9GAT - chains I and B of the 16 polymer chains in the assembly; structure by electron microscopy, 3.20 A resolution.

[Chain I (and B)]
Name: Nucleoprotein
Organism: Influenza A virus
Notes: chain B of this document is another copy of the same molecule, construct and numbering; everything in this record applies to it too
UniProt: Q1K9H2 (Q1K9H2_I33A0); residues 15-498 here = UniProt positions 15-498
Chain sequence (494 residues; each row starts with the number of its first residue):
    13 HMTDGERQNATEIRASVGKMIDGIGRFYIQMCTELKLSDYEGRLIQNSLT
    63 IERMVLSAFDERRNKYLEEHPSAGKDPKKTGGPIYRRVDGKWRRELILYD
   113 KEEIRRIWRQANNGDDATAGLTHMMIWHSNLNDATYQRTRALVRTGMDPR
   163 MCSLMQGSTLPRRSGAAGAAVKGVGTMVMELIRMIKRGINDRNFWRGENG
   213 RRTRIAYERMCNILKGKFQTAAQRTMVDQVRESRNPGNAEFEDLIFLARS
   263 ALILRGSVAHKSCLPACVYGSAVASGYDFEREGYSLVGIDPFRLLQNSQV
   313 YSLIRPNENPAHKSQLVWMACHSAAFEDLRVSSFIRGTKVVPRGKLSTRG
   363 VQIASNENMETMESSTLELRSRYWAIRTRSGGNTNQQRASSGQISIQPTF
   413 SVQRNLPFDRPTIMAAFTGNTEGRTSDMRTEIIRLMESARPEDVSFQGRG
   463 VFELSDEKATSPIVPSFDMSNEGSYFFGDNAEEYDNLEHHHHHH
Disordered / not traced: 13-17, 398-436, 491-506 (chain B: 13-14, 396-403, 430-439, 480-483, 491-506)
Differences from the reference sequence: expression tag (13-14, 499-506)
Residues lining bound ligands: A1IJK (2-[3,6-bis(oxidanylidene)-4,5-dihydroxanthen-9-yl]-4-[3-[(2R)-2-oxidanylpropoxy]propylcarbamoyl]benzoic acid): W207, R208, G209, G212, R213, R216, E220, R246
What the authors report for this chain:
  - binding site for the 18-nt RNA strand: S413
  - self-association interface (contacts with another copy of this molecule): R204, R208, R213, E254

[Chain I / chain B interface]
Pairs across the interface (6; chain I residue first):
  E254(I) with R213(B), salt bridge
  T437(I) with R246(B)
  S438(I) with N247(B), hydrogen bond
  D439(I) with R246(B), salt bridge
  R441(I) with R213(B)
  T442(I) with R246(B)
Also at the interface, not in a pair above, chain I (9 interface residues in all): A251, E252, D255
Also at the interface, not in a pair above, chain B (5 interface residues in all): R208, G209
From the paper, about this interface:
  - interface residues, chain I: E254(I)
  - interface residues, chain B: R213(B)

[Overview]
9 residues of chain I and 5 residues of chain B are in contact; the contacts include 1 hydrogen bond and 2
salt bridges. Polar contacts include E254(I)-R213(B), D439(I)-R246(B) and S438(I)-N247(B). Chain I binds
compound A1IJK. The paper reports a binding site for the 18-nt RNA strand at S413(I); interface residues
E254(I) and R213(B). Chain I and chain B are both Nucleoprotein (Influenza A virus); the structure, CryoEM
structure of the antiparallel double-stranded influenza A RNP-like particle with an 18-mer RNA, was determined
by electron microscopy, deposited together with 9GAN, 9GAP, 9GAQ, 9GAS and 9GAV.
Chain I and chain B are both Nucleoprotein (Influenza A virus); the structure, CryoEM structure of the
antiparallel double-stranded influenza A RNP-like particle with a 18-mer RNA, was determined by electron
microscopy, deposited together with 9GAN, 9GAP, 9GAQ, 9GAS and 9GAV.
